Entry 9JIK (electron microscopy, 2.91 A resolution); this record covers chains A and B of the 6 polymer chains in the assembly.

== Chain A (and B) ==
Name: Pro-secreted protein ORF2
From: Rocahepevirus ratti
Notes: fragment: E2s domain; chain B of this document is another copy of the same molecule, construct and numbering; everything in this record applies to it too
Reference sequence: A0A3G1TVH2 (A0A3G1TVH2_HEV); numbering as in UniProt (aligned over 383-597)
Chain sequence (215 residues; each row starts with the number of its first residue):
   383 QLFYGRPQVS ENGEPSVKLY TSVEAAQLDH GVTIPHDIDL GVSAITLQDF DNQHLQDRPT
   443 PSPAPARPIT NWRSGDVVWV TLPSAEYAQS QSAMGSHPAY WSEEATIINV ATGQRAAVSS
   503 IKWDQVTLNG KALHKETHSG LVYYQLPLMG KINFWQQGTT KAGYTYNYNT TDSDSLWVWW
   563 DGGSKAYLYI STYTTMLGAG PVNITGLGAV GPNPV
Unresolved in the structure: 383-446

== How chain A and chain B interact ==
Contacting residue pairs (42):
  V459(A) - V459(B)  hydrophobic
  V459(A) - W461(B)  hydrophobic
  V459(A) - V492(B)  hydrophobic
  W461(A) - V459(B)  hydrophobic
  W461(A) - A591(B)  hydrophobic
  V492(A) - V492(B)  hydrophobic
  V492(A) - A493(B)
  A493(A) - V492(B)
  M531(A) - W537(B)  hydrogen bond
  G532(A) - N535(B)
  G532(A) - W537(B)
  G532(A) - A544(B)
  K533(A) - N535(B)  hydrogen bond (backbone-side chain)
  N535(A) - G532(B)
  N535(A) - K533(B)  hydrogen bond (side chain-backbone)
  W537(A) - M531(B)  hydrogen bond
  W537(A) - G532(B)
  W537(A) - A591(B)  hydrophobic
  T542(A) - S555(B)  hydrogen bond (backbone-side chain)
  K543(A) - T553(B)
  A544(A) - G532(B)
  A544(A) - T553(B)
  A544(A) - D554(B)
  Y546(A) - Y550(B)
  Y546(A) - N551(B)
  Y550(A) - Y546(B)
  Y550(A) - Y550(B)  hydrophobic
  Y550(A) - N551(B)
  N551(A) - Y546(B)
  N551(A) - Y550(B)
  T553(A) - K543(B)
  T553(A) - A544(B)
  T553(A) - M578(B)
  D554(A) - A544(B)
  S555(A) - T542(B)  hydrogen bond (side chain-backbone)
  M578(A) - T553(B)
  L589(A) - G590(B)
  L589(A) - A591(B)
  G590(A) - L589(B)
  A591(A) - W461(B)  hydrophobic
  A591(A) - W537(B)  hydrophobic
  A591(A) - L589(B)
Other interface residues (no listed pair), chain A (26 interface residues in all): G457, T541, G545, T552
Other interface residues (no listed pair), chain B (26 interface residues in all): G457, T541, G545, T552

== Summary ==
The chain A/chain B interface involves 26 residues from each chain, with 6 hydrogen bonds. Among the polar
pairs are M531(A)-W537(B), K533(A)-N535(B) and T542(A)-S555(B).
Chain A and chain B are both Pro-secreted protein ORF2 (Rocahepevirus ratti); the structure, Rat hepatitis E
virus capsid protein E2s domain in complex with Fab C127, was determined by electron microscopy together with
9JIE, 9JIF, 9JIG, 9JII, 9JIJ, 9JIL and 3 further entries from the same study.
